3CIF - chains A and D of the 4 polymer chains in the assembly; structure by X-ray diffraction, 2.00 A resolution.

# Chain A (and D)
Protein: Glyceraldehyde-3-phosphate dehydrogenase
From: Cryptosporidium parvum
Notes: EC 1.2.1.12; chain D of this document is another copy of the same molecule, construct and numbering; everything in this record applies to it too
UniProtKB: Q7YYQ9 (Q7YYQ9_CRYPV); numbering as in UniProt (aligned over 1-339)
Chain sequence (359 residues; each row starts with the number of its first residue; numbers below 1 keep their minus sign (Met-19 is residue -19)):
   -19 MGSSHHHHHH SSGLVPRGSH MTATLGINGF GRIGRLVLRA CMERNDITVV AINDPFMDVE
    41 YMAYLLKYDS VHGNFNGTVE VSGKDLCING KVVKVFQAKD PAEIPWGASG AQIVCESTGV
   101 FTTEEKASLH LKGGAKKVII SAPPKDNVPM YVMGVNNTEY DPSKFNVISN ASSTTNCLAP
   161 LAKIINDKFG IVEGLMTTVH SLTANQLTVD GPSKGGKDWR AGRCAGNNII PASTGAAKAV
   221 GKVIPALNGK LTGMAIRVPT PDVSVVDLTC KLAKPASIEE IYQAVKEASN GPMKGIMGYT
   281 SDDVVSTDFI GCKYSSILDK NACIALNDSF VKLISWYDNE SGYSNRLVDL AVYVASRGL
Disordered / not traced: -19 to 1
Construct notes: expression tag (-19 to 0); engineered mutation Ser153 (Cys in Q7YYQ9), Leu298 (Phe in Q7YYQ9)
Ligand contacts:
  - glyceraldehyde-3-phosphate (G3H): Ser152, Ser153, Thr154, Thr155, Thr178, His180, Thr183, Ser213, Thr214, Gly215, Ala216, Arg237, Asn319
  - NAD (nicotinamide-adenine-dinucleotide): Asn8, Gly9, Phe10, Gly11, Arg12, Ile13, Asn33, Asp34, Pro35, Phe36, Met37, Ala78, Lys79, Ser97, Thr98, Gly99, Val100, Phe101, Ser121, Ala122, Ser153, His180, Thr183, Ala184, Asn319, Glu320, Tyr323
From the paper describing this entry:
  - conformationally variable residues (loop rearrangement, side-chain flip): Ser213 to Pro225, Arg237
  - binding site for glyceraldehyde-3-phosphate: Ser152, Ser153, Thr154, His180, Thr214, Gly215, Ala216, Arg237
  - contacts within the chain: Ser152-Thr155 (hydrogen bond)

# Chain A / chain D interface
Residue-residue contacts - 62 pairs, chain A then chain D:
  Arg12(A) - Val189(D)
  Arg12(A) - Asp190(D)  salt bridge
  Arg15(A) - Asp190(D)  hydrogen bond (side chain-backbone)
  Phe36(A) - Pro192(D)
  Met37(A) - Pro192(D)  hydrophobic
  Glu40(A) - Trp199(D)
  Tyr41(A) - Gly191(D)
  Tyr41(A) - Pro192(D)
  Tyr41(A) - Ser193(D)  hydrogen bond (side chain-backbone)
  Tyr41(A) - Gly196(D)
  Tyr41(A) - Trp199(D)
  Tyr44(A) - Trp199(D)  hydrophobic
  Tyr44(A) - Arg203(D)  hydrogen bond
  Tyr48(A) - Arg203(D)
  Asp49(A) - Asp190(D)
  Asp49(A) - Arg203(D)
  Ser50(A) - Asp190(D)  hydrogen bond
  Ser50(A) - Arg203(D)  hydrogen bond
  Ser50(A) - Cys204(D)
  Ser50(A) - Asn207(D)  hydrogen bond (backbone-side chain)
  Ser50(A) - Asn208(D)  hydrogen bond
  Leu182(A) - Thr188(D)
  Leu182(A) - Val189(D)  hydrophobic
  Thr183(A) - Thr188(D)  hydrogen bond (backbone-side chain)
  Ala184(A) - Thr188(D)
  Ala184(A) - Val189(D)  hydrophobic
  Gln186(A) - Thr188(D)  hydrogen bond (backbone-side chain)
  Leu187(A) - Thr188(D)
  Thr188(A) - Leu182(D)
  Thr188(A) - Thr183(D)  hydrogen bond (side chain-backbone)
  Thr188(A) - Ala184(D)
  Thr188(A) - Gln186(D)  hydrogen bond (side chain-backbone)
  Thr188(A) - Leu187(D)
  Thr188(A) - Thr188(D)
  Thr188(A) - Ala205(D)
  Val189(A) - Arg12(D)
  Val189(A) - Leu182(D)  hydrophobic
  Val189(A) - Ala184(D)  hydrophobic
  Asp190(A) - Arg12(D)  salt bridge
  Asp190(A) - Arg15(D)  hydrogen bond (backbone-side chain)
  Asp190(A) - Asp49(D)
  Asp190(A) - Ser50(D)  hydrogen bond
  Gly191(A) - Tyr41(D)  hydrogen bond (backbone-side chain)
  Pro192(A) - Phe36(D)
  Pro192(A) - Met37(D)  hydrophobic
  Pro192(A) - Tyr41(D)
  Ser193(A) - Tyr41(D)  hydrogen bond (backbone-side chain)
  Gly196(A) - Tyr41(D)
  Trp199(A) - Glu40(D)
  Trp199(A) - Tyr41(D)
  Trp199(A) - Tyr44(D)  hydrophobic
  Arg203(A) - Tyr44(D)  hydrogen bond
  Arg203(A) - Tyr48(D)
  Arg203(A) - Asp49(D)
  Arg203(A) - Ser50(D)  hydrogen bond
  Cys204(A) - Ser50(D)
  Ala205(A) - Thr188(D)
  Asn207(A) - Ser50(D)  hydrogen bond (side chain-backbone)
  Asn207(A) - Pro241(D)
  Asn208(A) - Ser50(D)  hydrogen bond
  Pro241(A) - Cys204(D)  hydrophobic
  Pro241(A) - Asn207(D)
Also at the interface, not in a pair above, chain A (31 interface residues in all): Leu45, Arg200
Also at the interface, not in a pair above, chain D (33 interface residues in all): Asp38, Leu45, Asp198, Arg200

# In short
Chain A and chain D form an interface of 31 and 33 residues respectively, with 19 hydrogen bonds and 2 salt
bridges. Polar pairs include Arg12(A)-Asp190(D), Arg15(A)-Asp190(D) and Tyr41(A)-Ser193(D). Ligands of chain
A: glyceraldehyde-3-phosphate and NAD. From the paper: a binding site for glyceraldehyde-3-phosphate at
Ser152(A), Ser153(A) and Thr154(A) among others; conformational variability at Ser213(A) and Arg237(A).
Both chains are Glyceraldehyde-3-phosphate dehydrogenase (Cryptosporidium parvum). Entry 3CIF (Crystal
Structure of C153S mutant glyceraldehyde 3-phosphate dehydrogenase from Cryptosporidium parvum) was determined
by X-ray diffraction, deposited together with 1VSU and 1VSV.
